9G1Y - chains A and B of the 4 polymer chains in the assembly; structure by X-ray diffraction, 2.70 A resolution.

Chain A (and B):
Protein: Endoribonuclease MazF
From: Staphylococcus aureus
Notes: EC 3.1.-.-; chain B of this document is another copy of the same molecule, construct and numbering; everything in this record applies to it too
UniProt: Q7A4G9 (MAZF_STAAN); residue numbers follow UniProt; this construct covers 2-120
Chain sequence (133 residues; each row starts with the number of its first residue; numbers below 1 keep their minus sign (Met-12 is residue -12)):
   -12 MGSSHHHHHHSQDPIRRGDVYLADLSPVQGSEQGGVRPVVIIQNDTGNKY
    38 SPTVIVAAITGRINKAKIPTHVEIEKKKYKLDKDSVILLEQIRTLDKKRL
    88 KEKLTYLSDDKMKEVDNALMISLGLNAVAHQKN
Not modelled in the structure: -12 to -1, 115-120 (chain B: -12 to -1, 116-120)
Construct notes: initiating methionine (-12); expression tag (-11 to 1)

How chain A and chain B interact:
Contacting residue pairs (63; chain A residue first):
  Arg4(A) with Leu110(B), hydrogen bond (side chain-backbone); Gly111(B); Leu112(B)
  Pro14(A) with Pro14(B), hydrophobic
  Gln16(A) with Asp83(B); Arg86(B), hydrogen bond
  Gly17(A) with Asp83(B)
  Ser18(A) with Pro39(B); Thr40(B); Asp83(B), hydrogen bond (backbone-side chain)
  Glu19(A) with Arg80(B), salt bridge; Thr81(B); Leu82(B); Asp83(B), hydrogen bond (side chain-backbone); Arg86(B), salt bridge
  Ile29(A) with Leu110(B)
  Gln30(A) with Ser109(B)
  Asn31(A) with Ile108(B), hydrogen bond (side chain-backbone); Ser109(B), hydrogen bond (backbone-backbone); Gly111(B)
  Pro39(A) with Ser18(B)
  Thr40(A) with Ser18(B); Gln78(B)
  Ile42(A) with Ile79(B), hydrophobic; Ser109(B)
  Glu77(A) with Ile42(B); Thr81(B), hydrogen bond (backbone-side chain)
  Gln78(A) with Thr40(B); Thr81(B)
  Ile79(A) with Ile42(B), hydrophobic; Ile79(B), hydrophobic; Arg80(B); Thr81(B), hydrogen bond (backbone-side chain)
  Arg80(A) with Glu19(B), salt bridge; Ile79(B); Arg80(B)
  Thr81(A) with Glu19(B); Glu77(B), hydrogen bond (side chain-backbone); Gln78(B); Ile79(B), hydrogen bond (backbone-backbone)
  Leu82(A) with Glu19(B)
  Asp83(A) with Gln16(B); Gly17(B); Ser18(B), hydrogen bond (side chain-backbone); Glu19(B), hydrogen bond (backbone-side chain)
  Arg86(A) with Gln16(B), hydrogen bond; Glu19(B), salt bridge
  Asp103(A) with Leu112(B)
  Met107(A) with Met107(B), hydrophobic; Leu112(B), hydrophobic
  Ile108(A) with Asn31(B), hydrogen bond (backbone-side chain)
  Ser109(A) with Gln30(B); Asn31(B), hydrogen bond (backbone-backbone); Ile42(B)
  Leu110(A) with Arg4(B), hydrogen bond (backbone-side chain); Ile29(B); Leu110(B), hydrophobic
  Gly111(A) with Arg4(B); Asn31(B)
  Leu112(A) with Arg4(B); Asp103(B); Met107(B), hydrophobic; Leu112(B), hydrophobic
Other interface residues (no listed pair), chain A (32 interface residues in all): Ser13, Val15, Leu76, Leu106, Ala114
Other interface residues (no listed pair), chain B (31 interface residues in all): Ser13, Val15, Leu76, Leu106

Overview:
32 residues of chain A face 31 of chain B across their interface; the contacts include 16 hydrogen bonds and 4
salt bridges. Among the polar pairs are Glu19(A)-Arg80(B), Glu19(A)-Arg86(B) and Arg4(A)-Leu110(B).
Chain A and chain B are both Endoribonuclease MazF (Staphylococcus aureus); the structure, Staphycoccus aureus
MazF in complex with Nabobody 3, was determined by X-ray diffraction.
